Entry 2HRH (X-ray diffraction, 2.60 A resolution); this record covers chain A.

Chain A:
Molecule: Laccase
From: Funalia trogii
Notes: EC 1.10.3.2
Reference sequence: Q9HDQ0 (Q9HDQ0_9APHY); residues 1-496 here correspond to UniProt positions 22-517 (UniProt number = residue number + 21)
Amino-acid sequence (496 residues; each row starts with the number of its first residue):
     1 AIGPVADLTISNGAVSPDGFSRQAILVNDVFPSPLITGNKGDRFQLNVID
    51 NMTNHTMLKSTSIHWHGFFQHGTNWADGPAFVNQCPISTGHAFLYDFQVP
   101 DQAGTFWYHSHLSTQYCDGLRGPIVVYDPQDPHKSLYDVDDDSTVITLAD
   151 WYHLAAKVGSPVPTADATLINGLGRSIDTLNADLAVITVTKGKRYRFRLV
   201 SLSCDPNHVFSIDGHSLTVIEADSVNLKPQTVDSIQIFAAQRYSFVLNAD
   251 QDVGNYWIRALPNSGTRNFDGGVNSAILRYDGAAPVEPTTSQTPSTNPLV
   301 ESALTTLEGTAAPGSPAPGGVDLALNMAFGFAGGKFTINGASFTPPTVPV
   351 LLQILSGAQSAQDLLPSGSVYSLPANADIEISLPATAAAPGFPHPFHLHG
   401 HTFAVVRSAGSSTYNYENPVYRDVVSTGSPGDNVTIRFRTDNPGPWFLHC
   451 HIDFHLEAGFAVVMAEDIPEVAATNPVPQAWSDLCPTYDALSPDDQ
Modified residues: N433 (glycosylation site)
Disulfides: C85-C485, C117-C204
Glycans and other covalent adducts: N-acetylglucosamine (NAG) linked to N54
Bound ions: Cu ion site 1: H64, H397; Cu ion site 2: H66, H109, H451; Cu ion site 3: H394, H455; Cu ion site 4: H399, H449

Summary:
N-acetylglucosamine is covalently linked to N54. The Cu ion site 1 is built by H64 and H397. The Cu ion site 2
is built by H66, H109 and H451.
Chain A is Laccase (Funalia trogii); the structure, Crystal Structure of Blue Laccase from Trametes trogii,
was determined by X-ray diffraction, deposited together with 2HRG.
